PDB entry 3EHQ | X-ray diffraction, 2.57 A resolution | chain A

== Chain A ==
Protein: Osteoclast-stimulating factor 1
Source organism: Homo sapiens
Reference sequence: Q92882 (OSTF1_HUMAN); numbering as in UniProt (aligned over 1-214)
Amino-acid sequence (222 residues; numbered 1 to 222; the number before each row is that of its first residue):
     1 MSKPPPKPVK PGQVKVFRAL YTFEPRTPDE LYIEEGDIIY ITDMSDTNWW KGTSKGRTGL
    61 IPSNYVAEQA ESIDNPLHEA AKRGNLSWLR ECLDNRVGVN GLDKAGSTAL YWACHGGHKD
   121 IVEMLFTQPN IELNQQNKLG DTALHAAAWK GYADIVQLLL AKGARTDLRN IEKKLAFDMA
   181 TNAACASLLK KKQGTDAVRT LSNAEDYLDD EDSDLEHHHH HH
Unresolved in the structure: 1-11, 194-222
Sequence notes: engineered mutation Ile33 (Phe in Q92882); expression tag (215-222)
Modified / non-standard residues: Mse44 (selenomethionine; parent Met); Mse124 (selenomethionine; parent Met); Mse179 (selenomethionine; parent Met)

== Overview ==
Chain A is Osteoclast-stimulating factor 1 (Homo sapiens); the structure, Crystal Structure of Human
Osteoclast Stimulating Factor, was determined by X-ray diffraction, deposited together with 3EHR.
